4PU0 - chains C and D; structure by X-ray diffraction, 2.30 A resolution.

[Chain C (and D)]
Protein: FMN reductase SsuE
Source organism: Escherichia coli
Notes: EC 1.5.1.38; chain D of this document is another copy of the same molecule, construct and numbering; everything in this record applies to it too
UniProtKB: P80644 (SSUE_ECOLI); residues 0-190 here correspond to UniProt positions 1-191 (UniProt number = residue number + 1)
Chain sequence (191 residues; each row starts with the number of its first residue; numbering starts at 0):
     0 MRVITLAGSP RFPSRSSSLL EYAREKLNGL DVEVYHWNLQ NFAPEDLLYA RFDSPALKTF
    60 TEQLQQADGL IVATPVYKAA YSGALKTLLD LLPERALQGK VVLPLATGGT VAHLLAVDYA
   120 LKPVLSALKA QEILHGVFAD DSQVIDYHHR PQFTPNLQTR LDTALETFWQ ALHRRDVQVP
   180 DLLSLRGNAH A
Unresolved in the structure: 173-190
Small-molecule neighbours: FMN (flavin mononucleotide): Ser-8, Pro-9, Arg-10, Ser-13, Arg-14, Ser-15, Phe-51, Pro-74, Val-75, Tyr-76, Lys-77, Ala-78, Asp-89, Thr-106, Gly-107, Gly-108, Thr-109, His-112, Asp-140
From the paper describing this entry:
  - binding site for flavin mononucleotide: Lys-77

[Chain C / chain D interface]
Pairs across the interface - 25 pairs, chain C then chain D:
  Asp-117(C) / Pro-122(D)
  Asp-117(C) / Ser-125(D)  hydrogen bond
  Tyr-118(C) / Tyr-118(D)
  Tyr-118(C) / Pro-122(D)  hydrophobic
  Lys-121(C) / Ser-125(D)
  Pro-122(C) / Asp-117(D)
  Pro-122(C) / Tyr-118(D)  hydrophobic
  Ser-125(C) / Asp-117(D)  hydrogen bond
  Ser-125(C) / Lys-121(D)  hydrogen bond
  Ser-125(C) / His-134(D)  hydrogen bond
  Ala-129(C) / His-134(D)
  Gln-130(C) / Leu-133(D)
  Gln-130(C) / His-134(D)  hydrogen bond (backbone-backbone)
  Gln-130(C) / Thr-166(D)
  Glu-131(C) / Glu-131(D)
  Glu-131(C) / Ile-132(D)
  Glu-131(C) / Leu-133(D)
  Ile-132(C) / Glu-131(D)
  Ile-132(C) / Ile-132(D)  hydrogen bond (backbone-backbone)
  Leu-133(C) / Gln-130(D)
  His-134(C) / Ser-125(D)
  His-134(C) / Lys-128(D)
  His-134(C) / Ala-129(D)
  His-134(C) / Gln-130(D)  hydrogen bond (backbone-backbone)
  Thr-166(C) / Gln-130(D)
Interface residues without a listed pair, chain C (13 interface residues in all): Lys-128

[In short]
The chain C/chain D interface involves 13 residues from each chain, with 7 hydrogen bonds. Polar contacts
include Asp-117(C)/Ser-125(D), Ser-125(C)/Lys-121(D) and Ser-125(C)/His-134(D). Chain C binds flavin
mononucleotide. The paper reports a binding site for flavin mononucleotide at Lys-77(C).
Chain C and chain D are both FMN reductase SsuE (Escherichia coli); the structure, Crystal structure of the
Escherichia coli alkanesulfonate FMN reductase SsuE in FMNH2-bound form, was determined by X-ray diffraction
together with 4PTY and 4PTZ from the same study.
